PDB entry 3DZH | X-ray diffraction, 1.60 A resolution | chain A

# Chain A
Name: ADP-ribosyl cyclase 1
From: Homo sapiens
Notes: EC 3.2.2.5; fragment: Enzymatic domain:
UniProt: P28907 (CD38_HUMAN); numbering as in UniProt (aligned over 45-300)
Sequence (262 residues; row label = number of the first residue in the row):
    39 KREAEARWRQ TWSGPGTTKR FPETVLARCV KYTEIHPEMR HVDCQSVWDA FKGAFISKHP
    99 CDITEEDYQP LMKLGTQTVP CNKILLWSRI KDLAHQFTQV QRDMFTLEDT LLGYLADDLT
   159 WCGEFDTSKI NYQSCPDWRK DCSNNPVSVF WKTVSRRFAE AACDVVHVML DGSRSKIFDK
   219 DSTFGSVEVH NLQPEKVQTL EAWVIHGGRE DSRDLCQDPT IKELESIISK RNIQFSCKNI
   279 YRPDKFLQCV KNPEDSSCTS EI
Disordered / not traced: 39-44, 297-300
Differences from the reference sequence: expression tag (39-44); engineered mutation Thr49 (Gln in P28907), Asp100 (Asn in P28907), Asp164 (Asn in P28907), Asp209 (Asn in P28907), Asp219 (Asn in P28907)
Curated features (UniProtKB/Swiss-Prot):
  - active site: Cys119, Cys201
Disulfides: Cys67-Cys82, Cys99-Cys180, Cys119-Cys201, Cys160-Cys173, Cys254-Cys275, Cys287-Cys296
Ligand contacts: GTP (guanosine-5'-triphosphate): Trp125, Arg127, Lys129, Leu145, Glu146, Asp155, Asp175, Trp176, Arg177, Val185, Trp189, Ser193, Thr221
What the authors report for this chain:
  - binding site for GTP: Glu146, Asp155, Trp189, Thr221

# In short
Chain A binds GTP. From UniProt: active-site residues Cys119 and Cys201. The paper reports a binding site for
GTP at Glu146, Asp155 and Trp189 among others.
Chain A is ADP-ribosyl cyclase 1 (Homo sapiens); the structure, Crystal structure of human CD38 extracellular
domain, GTP complex, was determined by X-ray diffraction (same publication as 3DZF, 3DZG, 3DZI, 3DZJ and
3DZK).
